Entry 7C9O (X-ray diffraction, 2.55 A resolution); this record covers chains C and D of the 5 polymer chains in the assembly.

== Chain C ==
Name: Nuclear transcription factor Y subunit C-2
From: Oryza sativa Japonica Group
UniProtKB: A6BLW4 (NFYC2_ORYSJ); residues 167-268 here correspond to UniProt positions 55-156 (UniProt number = residue number - 112)
Sequence (104 residues; row label = number of the first residue in the row):
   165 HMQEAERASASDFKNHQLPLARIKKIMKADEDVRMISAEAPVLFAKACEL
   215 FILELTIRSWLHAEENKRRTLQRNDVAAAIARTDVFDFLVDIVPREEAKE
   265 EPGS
Disordered / not traced: 165-179, 260-268
Construct notes: expression tag (165-166)

== Chain D ==
Molecule: 25-nt DNA strand
Sequence (25 nucleotides; row label = number of the first residue in the row):
     1 AACTCACTCTCAACCACAGCTCGAT

== Interface between chain C and chain D ==
Residue-residue contacts - 7 pairs, chain C then chain D:
  Pro183(C) - DA12(D)  sugar contact
  Pro183(C) - DA13(D)  phosphate contact
  Leu184(C) - DA13(D)  hydrogen bond to the phosphate
  Ala185(C) - DA12(D)  sugar contact
  Ala185(C) - DA13(D)  hydrogen bond to the phosphate
  Arg186(C) - DA12(D)  salt bridge to the phosphate
  Arg198(C) - DT21(D)  salt bridge to the phosphate
Interface residues without a listed pair, chain C (7 interface residues in all): Met199, Thr234
Interface residues without a listed pair, chain D (4 interface residues in all): DA2

== Overview ==
The interface between chain C and chain D involves 7 residues on one side and 4 on the other, with 2 hydrogen
bonds and 2 salt bridges. Polar pairs include Leu184(C)-DA13(D), Ala185(C)-DA13(D) and Arg186(C)-DA12(D).
Chain C is Nuclear transcription factor Y subunit C-2 (Oryza sativa Japonica Group) and chain D is a 25-nt DNA
strand; the structure, Crystal structure of DNA-bound CCT/NF-YB/YC complex (HD1CCT/GHD8/OsNF-YC2), was
determined by X-ray diffraction, deposited together with 7C9P.
